Entry 8EU9 (electron microscopy, 3.48 A resolution); this record covers chains T and Y of the 10 polymer chains in the assembly.

[Chain T]
Molecule: RuvB-like protein 1
Organism: Saccharomyces cerevisiae (strain ATCC 204508 / S288c)
Notes: EC 3.6.4.12
UniProtKB: Q03940 (RUVB1_YEAST); residue numbers follow UniProt; this construct covers 21-463
Amino-acid sequence (443 residues; row label = number of the first residue in the row):
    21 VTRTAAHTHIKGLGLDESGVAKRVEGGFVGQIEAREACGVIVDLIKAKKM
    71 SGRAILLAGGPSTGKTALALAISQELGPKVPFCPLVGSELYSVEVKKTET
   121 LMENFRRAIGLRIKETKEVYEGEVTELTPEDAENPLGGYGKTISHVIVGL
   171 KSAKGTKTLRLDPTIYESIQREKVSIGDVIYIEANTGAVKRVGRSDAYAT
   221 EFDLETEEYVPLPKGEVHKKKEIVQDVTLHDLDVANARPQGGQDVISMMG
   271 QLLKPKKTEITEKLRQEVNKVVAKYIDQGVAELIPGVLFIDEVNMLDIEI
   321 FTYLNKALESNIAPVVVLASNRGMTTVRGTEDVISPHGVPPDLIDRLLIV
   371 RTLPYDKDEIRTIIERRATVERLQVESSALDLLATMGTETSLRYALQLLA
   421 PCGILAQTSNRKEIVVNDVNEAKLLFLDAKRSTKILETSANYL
Disordered / not traced: 155-160
Residues lining bound ligands: ADP (adenosine-5'-diphosphate): Ala26, His27, His29, Ile30, Gly47, Phe48, Val49, Gly50, Gln51, Gly80, Pro81, Ser82, Thr83, Gly84, Lys85, Thr86, Ala87, Tyr375, Ile383, Leu412, Arg413

[Chain Y]
Molecule: RuvB-like protein 2
Organism: Saccharomyces cerevisiae (strain ATCC 204508 / S288c)
Notes: EC 3.6.4.12
UniProtKB: Q12464 (RUVB2_YEAST); residues 15-460 here = UniProt positions 15-460
Amino-acid sequence (446 residues; numbered 15 to 460; the number before each row is that of its first residue):
    15 KSLSLIAAHSHITGLGLDENLQPRPTSEGMVGQLQARRAAGVILKMVQNG
    65 TIAGRAVLVAGPPSTGKTALAMGVSQSLGKDVPFTAIAGSEIFSLELSKT
   115 EALTQAFRKSIGIKIKEETELIEGEVVEIQIDRSITGGHKQGKLTIKTTD
   165 METIYELGNKMIDGLTKEKVLAGDVISIDKASGKITKLGRSFARSRDYDA
   215 MGADTRFVQCPEGELQKRKTVVHTVSLHEIDVINSRTQGFLALFTGDTGE
   265 IRSEVRDQINTKVAEWKEEGKAEIVPGVLFIDEVHMLDIECFSFINRALE
   315 DEFAPIVMMATNRGVSKTRGTNYKSPHGLPLDLLDRSIIITTKSYNEQEI
   365 KTILSIRAQEEEVELSSDALDLLTKTGVETSLRYSSNLISVAQQIAMKRK
   415 NNTVEVEDVKRAYLLFLDSARSVKYVQENESQYIDDQGNVQISIAK
Disordered / not traced: 15
Residues lining bound ligands:
  - ADP (adenosine-5'-diphosphate), molecule 1: Ala22, His23, His25, Gly43, Met44, Val45, Pro76, Pro77, Ser78, Thr79, Gly80, Lys81, Thr82, Ala83, Tyr359, Ile367, Arg371, Leu396, Arg397
  - ADP, molecule 2: Arg311, Glu314, Arg350
Swiss-Prot annotation at these positions:
  - binding site (ATP): Gly75 to Thr82
  - mutagenesis: Gly75 (G75A: Lethal), Gly80 (G80A: Growth defect at 37 degrees Celsius), Lys81 (K81A: Defect in snoRNA accumulation. Growth defect at 37 degrees Celsius; K81E: Lethal; K81R: Growth defect at 37 degrees Celsius), Asp296 (D296N: Lethal), Glu297 (E297G: Lethal)

[Interface between chain T and chain Y]
Pairs across the interface (123):
  Glu37(T) - Lys412(Y)  salt bridge
  Ser38(T) - Lys412(Y)
  Glu53(T) - Leu429(Y)
  Glu56(T) - Arg425(Y)  salt bridge
  Ala57(T) - Phe430(Y)
  Asp63(T) - Gln408(Y)
  Asp63(T) - Lys412(Y)
  Leu64(T) - Ser404(Y)
  Leu64(T) - Val405(Y)  hydrophobic
  Leu64(T) - Gln408(Y)
  Ala67(T) - Gln408(Y)
  Lys69(T) - Leu19(Y)
  Lys69(T) - Ile20(Y)  hydrogen bond (backbone-backbone)
  Met70(T) - Ile20(Y)
  Met70(T) - Glu375(Y)
  Met70(T) - Ser404(Y)  hydrogen bond
  Ser71(T) - Leu19(Y)
  Ser71(T) - Ile20(Y)
  Arg73(T) - Glu375(Y)  salt bridge
  Arg73(T) - Ser400(Y)
  Arg73(T) - Asn401(Y)  hydrogen bond (side chain-backbone)
  Arg73(T) - Ser404(Y)
  Ile75(T) - Phe430(Y)  hydrophobic
  Gly79(T) - Tyr447(Y)
  Gly80(T) - Gln446(Y)
  Pro81(T) - Gln446(Y)
  Pro81(T) - Ile448(Y)  hydrophobic
  Ser112(T) - Leu109(Y)
  Val113(T) - Leu109(Y)
  Val115(T) - Leu109(Y)
  Lys116(T) - Phe107(Y)
  Lys116(T) - Ser108(Y)
  Lys116(T) - Leu109(Y)
  Thr118(T) - Ser104(Y)
  Leu179(T) - Asp213(Y)
  Arg180(T) - Asp211(Y)
  Arg180(T) - Tyr212(Y)
  Arg180(T) - Asp213(Y)  hydrogen bond (backbone-backbone)
  Arg180(T) - Ala214(Y)
  Leu181(T) - Tyr212(Y)
  Asp182(T) - Tyr212(Y)
  Asp182(T) - Ala214(Y)
  Asp182(T) - Met215(Y)
  Asp182(T) - Gly216(Y)  hydrogen bond (side chain-backbone)
  Thr184(T) - Lys183(Y)
  Thr184(T) - Gly216(Y)
  Ala204(T) - Ala214(Y)
  Ala204(T) - Met215(Y)  hydrogen bond (backbone-backbone)
  Asn205(T) - Gly216(Y)
  Thr206(T) - Ala217(Y)
  Gly207(T) - Met215(Y)
  Ala257(T) - Thr259(Y)  hydrogen bond (backbone-side chain)
  Arg258(T) - Leu255(Y)
  Pro259(T) - Thr259(Y)
  Thr278(T) - Thr259(Y)  hydrogen bond (side chain-backbone)
  Thr278(T) - Asp261(Y)
  Glu279(T) - Ser108(Y)
  Glu279(T) - Glu110(Y)
  Glu279(T) - Thr259(Y)
  Glu279(T) - Gly260(Y)
  Thr281(T) - Leu257(Y)
  Thr281(T) - Phe258(Y)
  Lys283(T) - Glu243(Y)  salt bridge
  Lys283(T) - Phe258(Y)
  Leu284(T) - Phe258(Y)
  Asn289(T) - Leu17(Y)
  Val292(T) - Leu17(Y)  hydrophobic
  Ala293(T) - Leu17(Y)  hydrophobic
  Ile296(T) - Leu17(Y)  hydrophobic
  Leu303(T) - Leu17(Y)  hydrophobic
  Glu319(T) - Ser104(Y)  hydrogen bond (backbone-side chain)
  Glu319(T) - Phe107(Y)
  Glu319(T) - Arg333(Y)  salt bridge
  Thr322(T) - Met300(Y)  hydrogen bond
  Tyr323(T) - Ser104(Y)
  Tyr323(T) - Glu105(Y)
  Lys326(T) - Ala100(Y)
  Lys326(T) - Ala102(Y)
  Lys326(T) - Asp296(Y)
  Glu329(T) - His23(Y)  salt bridge
  Ser330(T) - Ala21(Y)
  Asn331(T) - Ser18(Y)
  Asn331(T) - Leu19(Y)  hydrogen bond (backbone-backbone)
  Ile332(T) - Leu19(Y)  hydrophobic
  Asn341(T) - Tyr447(Y)
  Asn341(T) - Ile448(Y)
  Arg342(T) - Tyr447(Y)
  Arg342(T) - Ile448(Y)
  Gly343(T) - Val440(Y)
  Gly343(T) - Tyr447(Y)
  Gly343(T) - Ile448(Y)  hydrogen bond (backbone-backbone)
  Met344(T) - Val440(Y)  hydrophobic
  Met344(T) - Gln441(Y)
  Met344(T) - Glu444(Y)
  Thr345(T) - Ile448(Y)
  Thr345(T) - Asp449(Y)
  Thr346(T) - Asp450(Y)  hydrogen bond
  Pro356(T) - Val437(Y)  hydrophobic
  His357(T) - Ser436(Y)  hydrogen bond
  His357(T) - Val440(Y)
  His357(T) - Tyr447(Y)
  Asp362(T) - Arg327(Y)  salt bridge
  Asp365(T) - Ser395(Y)
  Asp365(T) - Arg397(Y)  salt bridge
  Arg366(T) - Arg397(Y)
  Arg366(T) - Asn401(Y)
  Leu368(T) - Asn401(Y)
  Leu368(T) - Phe430(Y)  hydrophobic
  Ile369(T) - Phe430(Y)
  Ile369(T) - Leu431(Y)  hydrogen bond (backbone-backbone)
  Ile369(T) - Asp432(Y)
  Val370(T) - Phe430(Y)  hydrophobic
  Arg371(T) - Leu431(Y)
  Arg371(T) - Tyr439(Y)
  Pro374(T) - Gln446(Y)
  Tyr375(T) - Ile458(Y)
  Ile380(T) - Ile458(Y)  hydrophobic
  Thr408(T) - Ser457(Y)  hydrogen bond (backbone-side chain)
  Thr408(T) - Ile458(Y)
  Thr408(T) - Ala459(Y)
  Glu409(T) - Ser457(Y)  hydrogen bond (backbone-side chain)
  Thr410(T) - Ser457(Y)
  Lys450(T) - Lys460(Y)
Also at the interface, not in a pair above, chain T (90 interface residues in all): Gly39, Val60, Ser82, Glu114, Tyr140, Asn154, Ser164, His165, Thr178, Ile185, Ile202, Glu287, Pro305, Ile318, Asn325, Ile364, Ser411
Also at the interface, not in a pair above, chain Y (76 interface residues in all): Ala22, Ser78, Met86, Ile101, Leu111, Ile145, Glu297, Asn326, Tyr398, Leu402, Ile409, Leu428, Ser433, Ile456

[Summary]
90 residues of chain T face 76 of chain Y across their interface, with 17 hydrogen bonds and 8 salt bridges.
Among the polar pairs are Glu37(T)-Lys412(Y), Glu56(T)-Arg425(Y) and Arg73(T)-Glu375(Y). Ligands of chain T:
ADP. Chain Y binds ADP.
Chain T is RuvB-like protein 1 and chain Y is RuvB-like protein 2, both from Saccharomyces cerevisiae (strain
ATCC 204508 / S288c); the structure, Class1 of the INO80-Nucleosome complex, was determined by electron
microscopy together with 8ETS, 8ETT, 8ETU, 8ETV, 8ETW, 8EUE, 8EUF and 8EUJ from the same study.
